4LL8 - chains A and E of the 3 polymer chains in the assembly; structure by X-ray diffraction, 3.58 A resolution.

# Chain A
Molecule: Myosin-4
Organism: Saccharomyces cerevisiae
Notes: fragment: UNP P32492 residues 918-1073, 1089-1471
Reference sequence: P32492 (MYO4_YEAST); the construct lacks a stretch of the UniProt sequence and is renumbered around it, so the offset changes along the chain: 918-1063 = UniProt 918-1063; 1078-1087 = UniProt 1064-1073; 1088-1098 = UniProt 1089-1099; 1100-1471 = UniProt 1100-1471
Sequence (539 residues; row label = number of the first residue in the row; note: 15 numbers in that range are skipped by the numbering (no residue carries them; nothing is unmodelled there)):
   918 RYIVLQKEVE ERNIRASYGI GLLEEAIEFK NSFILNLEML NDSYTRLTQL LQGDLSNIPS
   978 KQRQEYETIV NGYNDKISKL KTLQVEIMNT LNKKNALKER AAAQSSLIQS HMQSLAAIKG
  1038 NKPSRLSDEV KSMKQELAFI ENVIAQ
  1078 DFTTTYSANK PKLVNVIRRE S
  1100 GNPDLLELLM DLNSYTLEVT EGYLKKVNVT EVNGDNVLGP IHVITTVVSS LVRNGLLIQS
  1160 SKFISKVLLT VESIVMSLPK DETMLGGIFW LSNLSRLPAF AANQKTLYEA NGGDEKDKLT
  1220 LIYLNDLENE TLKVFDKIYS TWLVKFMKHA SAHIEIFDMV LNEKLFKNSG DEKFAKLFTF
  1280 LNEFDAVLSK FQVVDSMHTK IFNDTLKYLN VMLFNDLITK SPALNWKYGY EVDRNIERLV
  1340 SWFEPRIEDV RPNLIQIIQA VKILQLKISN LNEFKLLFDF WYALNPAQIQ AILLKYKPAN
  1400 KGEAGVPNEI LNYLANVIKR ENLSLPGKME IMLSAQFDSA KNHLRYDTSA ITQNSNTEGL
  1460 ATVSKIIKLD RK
Disordered / not traced: 918-1015, 1035-1037, 1078-1084, 1469-1471
Sequence notes: engineered mutation A1018 (Lys in P32492), A1019 (Lys in P32492), A1020 (Lys in P32492), S1113 (Cys in P32492), S1288 (Cys in P32492), S1320 (Cys in P32492)

# Chain E
Molecule: SWI5-dependent HO expression protein 3
Organism: Saccharomyces cerevisiae
Notes: fragment: UNP P38272 residues 81-311
Reference sequence: P38272 (SHE3_YEAST); residues 60-290 here correspond to UniProt positions 81-311 (UniProt number = residue number + 21)
Sequence (235 residues; numbered 56 to 290; the number before each row is that of its first residue):
    56 MEHMESKLLE NLNLLKNENE NLNSIFERKN KKLKELEKDY SELSNRYNEQ KEKMDQLSKL
   116 AKNSSAIEQS CSEKLQNMEV NYNSLLESQN LYRDHYSDEI SKLNEKIGLL ELELSNQNLN
   176 YGSDTSSNSD IELNLNKFND SVKDLKSLET EKDSKLSKII THSLDELNLQ SWLNLYQTNE
   236 NLISTFAEKM DLKDVLKRND EKISNKGAVV QTLKKNVQTQ VESNNADALS SNNAQ
Disordered / not traced: 56, 176-290
Sequence notes: expression tag (56-59)
Reported in the primary citation:
  - mutagenesis - Y137E, Y147E: decreased co-localization with Myosin-4 (chain A)

# Chain A / chain E interface
Pairs across the interface - 39 pairs, chain A then chain E:
  L1043(A) with Y147(E); Y151(E), hydrophobic
  S1044(A) with Y151(E), hydrogen bond
  V1047(A) with Y151(E), hydrophobic; E154(E)
  M1050(A) with L158(E), hydrophobic
  K1051(A) with E154(E), salt bridge; K157(E); L158(E)
  L1054(A) with K161(E); I162(E), hydrophobic; L165(E)
  I1057(A) with L165(E), hydrophobic
  E1058(A) with K161(E), salt bridge; L165(E)
  I1061(A) with L169(E), hydrophobic; Q172(E)
  W1325(A) with N132(E), hydrogen bond; V135(E), hydrophobic
  I1354(A) with L146(E), hydrophobic
  K1361(A) with S139(E), hydrogen bond (backbone-side chain); E142(E), salt bridge; S143(E)
  Q1364(A) with V135(E); N136(E); S139(E)
  L1365(A) with N136(E); S139(E); L140(E), hydrophobic
  K1366(A) with N132(E), hydrogen bond; N136(E)
  L1376(A) with L140(E), hydrophobic
  D1378(A) with Y147(E)
  F1379(A) with L140(E); S143(E); Q144(E)
  Y1381(A) with L146(E); H150(E); Y151(E)
Also at the interface, not in a pair above, chain A (25 interface residues in all): A1055, Y1329, R1350, Q1358, I1362, E1402
Also at the interface, not in a pair above, chain E (22 interface residues in all): E128, Q131
The authors on this interface:
  - interface residues, chain A: W1325(A), Y1329(A), L1365(A)

# Overview
25 residues of chain A and 22 residues of chain E are in contact, with 4 hydrogen bonds and 3 salt bridges.
Polar pairs include K1051(A)-E154(E), E1058(A)-K161(E) and K1361(A)-E142(E). From the paper: Y137E and Y147E
of chain E reduce co-localization with Myosin-4 (chain A); interface residues W1325(A), Y1329(A) and L1365(A).
Here chain A is Myosin-4 and chain E is SWI5-dependent HO expression protein 3, both from Saccharomyces
cerevisiae. Entry 4LL8 (Complex of carboxy terminal domain of Myo4p and She3p middle fragment) was determined
by X-ray diffraction together with 4LL6 and 4LL7 from the same study.
